5UAQ - chains A and B of the 6 polymer chains in the assembly; structure by X-ray diffraction, 3.60 A resolution.

== Chain A (and B) ==
Name: DNA-directed RNA polymerase subunit alpha
From: Escherichia coli (strain K12)
Notes: EC 2.7.7.6; chain B of this document is another copy of the same molecule, construct and numbering; everything in this record applies to it too
Reference sequence: P0A7Z4 (RPOA_ECOLI); residues 1-329 here = UniProt positions 1-329
Chain sequence (329 residues; each row starts with the number of its first residue):
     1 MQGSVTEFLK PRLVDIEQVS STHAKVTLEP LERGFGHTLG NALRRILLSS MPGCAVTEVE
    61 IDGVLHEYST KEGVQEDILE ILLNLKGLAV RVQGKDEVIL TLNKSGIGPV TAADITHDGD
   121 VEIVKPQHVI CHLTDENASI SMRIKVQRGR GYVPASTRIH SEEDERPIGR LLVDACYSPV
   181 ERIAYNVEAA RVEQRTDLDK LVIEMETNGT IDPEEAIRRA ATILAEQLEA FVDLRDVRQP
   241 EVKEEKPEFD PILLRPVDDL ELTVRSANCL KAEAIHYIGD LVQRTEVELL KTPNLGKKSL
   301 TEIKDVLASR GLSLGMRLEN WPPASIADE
Disordered / not traced: 1-6, 235-244, 326-329 (chain B: 1-5, 161-171, 234-329)
Curated features (UniProtKB/Swiss-Prot):
  - region: E162 to E165 (Required for interaction with Crp at class II promoters)
  - modified residue: R265 (ADP-ribosylarginine), K297 (N6-acetyllysine), K298 (N6-acetyllysine)
  - mutagenesis: R45 (R45C: In rpoA112; temperature-sensitive, blocks RNA polymerase assembly), E162 to E165 (5-fold decrease in CRP-class II promoter-dependent transcription), E165 (E165K: 5-fold decrease in CRP-class II promoter-dependent transcription), R191 (R191C: In rpoA101; temperature-sensitive)

== Interface between chain A and chain B ==
Residue-residue contacts (54; chain A residue first):
  E7(A) with R148(B), salt bridge; R150(B), salt bridge
  F8(A) with P52(B), hydrophobic; R150(B)
  L9(A) with R150(B); Q227(B), hydrogen bond (backbone-side chain)
  K10(A) with E226(B); E229(B), salt bridge
  P11(A) with Q227(B); A230(B)
  R12(A) with A230(B)
  L28(A) with F231(B), hydrophobic
  E32(A) with R150(B), salt bridge; Q227(B)
  G34(A) with R45(B), hydrogen bond (backbone-side chain)
  F35(A) with S50(B); Q227(B)
  H37(A) with R45(B)
  T38(A) with R45(B), hydrogen bond
  L39(A) with L228(B), hydrophobic
  A42(A) with T38(B)
  R45(A) with G34(B), hydrogen bond (side chain-backbone); H37(B); T38(B)
  I46(A) with F35(B), hydrophobic; T38(B)
  S50(A) with F8(B); F35(B)
  R150(A) with T6(B), hydrogen bond; E7(B), hydrogen bond (side chain-backbone); F8(B); E32(B), salt bridge
  H160(A) with Q194(B)
  R195(A) with R150(B)
  R218(A) with F231(B), hydrogen bond (side chain-backbone); V232(B), hydrogen bond (side chain-backbone)
  A221(A) with L228(B), hydrophobic; F231(B), hydrophobic
  I223(A) with F8(B), hydrophobic
  L224(A) with L228(B), hydrophobic
  E226(A) with K10(B), salt bridge
  Q227(A) with L9(B), hydrogen bond (side chain-backbone); K10(B); L31(B); L39(B)
  L228(A) with L43(B), hydrophobic; A221(B), hydrophobic; L224(B), hydrophobic
  E229(A) with K10(B), salt bridge
  F231(A) with L39(B), hydrophobic
  V232(A) with R218(B); T222(B)
  D233(A) with R218(B)
  L234(A) with R218(B)
Interface residues without a listed pair, chain A (38 interface residues in all): L13, N41, S49, T222, A225, A230
Interface residues without a listed pair, chain B (39 interface residues in all): P11, L28, N41, A42, I46, L201, E214, I223, D233

== Summary ==
38 residues of chain A and 39 residues of chain B are in contact; the contacts include 9 hydrogen bonds and 7
salt bridges. Among the polar pairs are E7(A)-R148(B), E7(A)-R150(B) and K10(A)-E229(B). Curated annotation
(UniProt) lists 6 mutagenesis sites on chain A.
Both chains are DNA-directed RNA polymerase subunit alpha (Escherichia coli (strain K12)). Entry 5UAQ
(Escherichia coli RNA polymerase RpoB H526Y mutant) was determined by X-ray diffraction, deposited together
with 5UAG, 5UAC, 5UAH, 5UAJ and 5UAL.
